PDB entry 6BCN | X-ray diffraction, 2.50 A resolution | chains A and D of the 3 polymer chains in the assembly

== Chain A ==
Name: Ribosomal protein 3/homing endonuclease-like fusion protein
From: Leptographium truncatum
Reference sequence: C7SWF3 (C7SWF3_9PEZI); the construct lacks a stretch of the UniProt sequence and is renumbered around it, so the offset changes along the chain: 1-235 = UniProt 398-632; 237-244 = UniProt 633-640; 245-315 = UniProt 642-712
Sequence (315 residues; each row starts with the number of its first residue; note: 1 number in that range is skipped by the numbering (no residue carries it; nothing is unmodelled there)):
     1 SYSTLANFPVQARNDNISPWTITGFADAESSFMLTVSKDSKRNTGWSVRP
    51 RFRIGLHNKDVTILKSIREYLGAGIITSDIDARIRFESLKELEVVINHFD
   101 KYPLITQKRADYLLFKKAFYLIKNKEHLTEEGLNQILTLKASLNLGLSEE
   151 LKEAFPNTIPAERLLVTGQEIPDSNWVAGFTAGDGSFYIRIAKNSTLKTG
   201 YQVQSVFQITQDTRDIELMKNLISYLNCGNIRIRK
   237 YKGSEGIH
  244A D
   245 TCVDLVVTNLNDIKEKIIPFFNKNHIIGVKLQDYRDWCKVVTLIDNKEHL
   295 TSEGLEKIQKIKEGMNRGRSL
Disordered / not traced: 1-15, 237-243, 244A, 315
Sequence notes: engineered mutation Asp-184 (Glu581 in C7SWF3)
Bound ions: Ca2+ site 1: Ala-28, Asp-184 (shared with 1 residue of chain B; DC15(D) of chain D); Ca2+ site 2: Glu-29, Gly-183 (shared with 1 residue of chain B; DG16(D) of chain D); Ca2+ site 3: Glu-29, Asp-184 (shared with 2 residues of chain B; DC15(D), DG16(D) of chain D)
What the authors report for this chain:
  - mutagenesis - E184D: increased growth in response to multiple central 4 substrates
  - mutagenesis - E184D: increased catalytic activity on non-cognate substrates

== Chain D ==
Molecule: 27-nt DNA strand
Sequence (27 nucleotides; row label = number of the first residue in the row):
     1 CAAATGCTCCTATACGACGTTTAGACC
Disordered / not traced: 27
Bound ions: Ca2+ site 1: DC15 (shared with Ala-28(A), Asp-184(A) of chain A; 1 residue of chain B); Ca2+ site 2: DC15, DG16 (shared with Glu-29(A), Asp-184(A) of chain A; 2 residues of chain B); Ca2+ site 3: DG16 (shared with Glu-29(A), Gly-183(A) of chain A; 1 residue of chain B)

== Interface between chain A and chain D ==
Contacting residue pairs (64):
  Glu-29(A) with DG16(D), phosphate contact
  Lys-41(A) with DA2(D), sugar contact
  Arg-42(A) with DA3(D), sugar contact; DA4(D), hydrogen bond to the base; DT5(D), hydrogen bond to the base
  Asn-43(A) with DA2(D), sugar contact; DA3(D), hydrogen bond to the phosphate
  Arg-49(A) with DT5(D), base contact; DG6(D), hydrogen bond to the base; DC7(D), base contact
  Arg-51(A) with DC7(D), base contact
  Ile-75(A) with DG6(D), phosphate contact
  Arg-83(A) with DC9(D), base contact; DC10(D), base contact
  Arg-85(A) with DG6(D), sugar contact; DC7(D), salt bridge to the phosphate; DT8(D), base contact
  Glu-87(A) with DC7(D), hydrogen bond to the base
  Ser-88(A) with DT5(D), phosphate contact
  Leu-89(A) with DT5(D), hydrogen bond to the phosphate
  Glu-91(A) with DG6(D), phosphate contact
  Lys-125(A) with DA3(D), hydrogen bond to the phosphate; DA4(D), salt bridge to the phosphate
  His-127(A) with DA4(D), salt bridge to the phosphate
  Leu-128(A) with DA3(D), phosphate contact; DA4(D), phosphate contact
  Gly-183(A) with DG16(D), phosphate contact
  Asp-184(A) with DC15(D), phosphate contact; DG16(D), phosphate contact
  Gly-185(A) with DG16(D), sugar contact; DA17(D), phosphate contact
  Ser-186(A) with DG16(D), sugar contact; DA17(D), hydrogen bond to the phosphate
  Tyr-188(A) with DA17(D), base contact; DC18(D), hydrogen bond to the base
  Arg-190(A) with DG19(D), hydrogen bond to the base; DT20(D), base contact
  Ile-191(A) with DT20(D), phosphate contact
  Ala-192(A) with DT20(D), base contact; DT21(D), base contact
  Lys-193(A) with DT20(D), hydrogen bond to the phosphate; DT21(D), base contact
  Asn-194(A) with DT22(D), base contact
  Gln-202(A) with DT21(D), base contact
  Gln-208(A) with DG16(D), base contact; DA17(D), hydrogen bond to the base
  Thr-210(A) with DC15(D), sugar contact; DG16(D), hydrogen bond to the base
  Gln-211(A) with DC15(D), phosphate contact
  Asp-212(A) with DA14(D), phosphate contact; DC15(D), hydrogen bond to the phosphate
  Arg-234(A) with DC15(D), base contact; DG16(D), hydrogen bond to the base; DA17(D), base contact
  His-244(A) with DA14(D), phosphate contact; DC15(D), hydrogen bond to the base
  Cys-246(A) with DA14(D), sugar contact; DC15(D), base contact
  Lys-306(A) with DG19(D), salt bridge to the phosphate
  Met-309(A) with DC18(D), phosphate contact
  Asn-310(A) with DA17(D), phosphate contact; DC18(D), hydrogen bond to the phosphate
  Arg-311(A) with DA17(D), hydrogen bond to the phosphate; DC18(D), hydrogen bond to the sugar
Other interface residues (no listed pair), chain A (43 interface residues in all): Ala-28, Phe-187, Arg-232, Lys-274, Gly-312
Other interface residues (no listed pair), chain D (19 interface residues in all): DT13

== Overview ==
43 residues of chain A face 19 of chain D across their interface; the contacts include 19 hydrogen bonds and 4
salt bridges. Polar pairs include Arg-42(A)/DA4(D), Arg-42(A)/DT5(D) and Arg-49(A)/DG6(D). From the paper:
E184D of chain A increases growth in response to multiple central 4 substrates; E184D of chain A increases
catalytic activity on non-cognate substrates.
Chain A is Ribosomal protein 3/homing endonuclease-like fusion protein (Leptographium truncatum) and chain D
is a 27-nt DNA strand; the structure, I-LtrI E184D bound to cognate substrate (pre-cleavage complex), was
determined by X-ray diffraction, deposited together with 6BCE, 6BCF, 6BCG, 6BCI and 6BCT.
